5Z1F - chains A and B; structure by electron microscopy, 4.80 A resolution (low resolution: residue-level contacts below are approximate; hydrogen-bond / salt-bridge calls are withheld).

Chain A (and B):
Name: CSC1-like protein ERD4
Source organism: Arabidopsis thaliana
Notes: chain B of this document is another copy of the same molecule, construct and numbering; everything in this record applies to it too
UniProtKB: Q9C8G5 (CSCLD_ARATH); residue numbers follow UniProt; this construct covers 1-724
Chain sequence (724 residues; row label = number of the first residue in the row):
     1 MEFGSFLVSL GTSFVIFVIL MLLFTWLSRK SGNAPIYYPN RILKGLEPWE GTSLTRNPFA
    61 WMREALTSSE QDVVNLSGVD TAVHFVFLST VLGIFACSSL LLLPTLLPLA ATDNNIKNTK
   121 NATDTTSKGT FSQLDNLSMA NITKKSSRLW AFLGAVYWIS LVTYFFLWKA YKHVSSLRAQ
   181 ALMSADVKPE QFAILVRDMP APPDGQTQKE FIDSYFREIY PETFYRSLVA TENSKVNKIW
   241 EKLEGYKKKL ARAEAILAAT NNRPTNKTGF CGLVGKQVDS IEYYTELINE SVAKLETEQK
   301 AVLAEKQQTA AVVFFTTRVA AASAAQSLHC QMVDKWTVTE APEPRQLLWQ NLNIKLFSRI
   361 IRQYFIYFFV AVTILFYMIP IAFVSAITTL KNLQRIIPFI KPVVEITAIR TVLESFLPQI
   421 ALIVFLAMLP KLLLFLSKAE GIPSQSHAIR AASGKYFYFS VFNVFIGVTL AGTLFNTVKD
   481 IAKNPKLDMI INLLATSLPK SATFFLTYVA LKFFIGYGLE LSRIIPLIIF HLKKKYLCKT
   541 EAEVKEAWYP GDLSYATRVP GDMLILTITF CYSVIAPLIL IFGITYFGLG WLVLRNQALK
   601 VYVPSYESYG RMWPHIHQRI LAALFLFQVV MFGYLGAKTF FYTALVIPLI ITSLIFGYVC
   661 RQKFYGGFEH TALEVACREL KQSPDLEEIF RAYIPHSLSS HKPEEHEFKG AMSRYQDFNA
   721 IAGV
Not modelled in the structure: 1-2, 110-137, 253-286, 389-409, 478-487, 697-724

How chain A and chain B interact:
Pairs across the interface (48; chain A residue first):
  S175(A) - M332(B)
  A179(A) - Q331(B)
  Y215(A) - E674(B)
  E218(A) - C677(B)
  I219(A) - L673(B)
  I219(A) - C677(B)
  S323(A) - S323(B)
  Q326(A) - S327(B)
  S327(A) - Q326(B)
  S327(A) - L673(B)
  L328(A) - G666(B)
  L328(A) - H670(B)
  L328(A) - T671(B)
  L328(A) - L673(B)
  H329(A) - A672(B)
  H329(A) - L673(B)
  H329(A) - E674(B)
  C330(A) - A672(B)
  C330(A) - E674(B)
  Q331(A) - A672(B)
  M332(A) - S175(B)
  M332(A) - F664(B)
  V333(A) - K663(B)
  V333(A) - G667(B)
  D334(A) - K663(B)
  I360(A) - V659(B)
  I655(A) - Y364(B)
  V659(A) - I360(B)
  K663(A) - V333(B)
  F664(A) - M332(B)
  G666(A) - L328(B)
  G667(A) - V333(B)
  H670(A) - L328(B)
  T671(A) - L328(B)
  A672(A) - L328(B)
  A672(A) - H329(B)
  A672(A) - C330(B)
  A672(A) - Q331(B)
  L673(A) - I219(B)
  L673(A) - S327(B)
  L673(A) - L328(B)
  L673(A) - H329(B)
  E674(A) - Y215(B)
  E674(A) - H329(B)
  E674(A) - C330(B)
  V675(A) - Q331(B)
  C677(A) - E218(B)
  C677(A) - I219(B)
Other interface residues (no listed pair), chain A (33 interface residues in all): A324, W336, Y364, R661
Other interface residues (no listed pair), chain B (33 interface residues in all): A179, A324, D334, W336, I655, R661, V675

Summary:
Chain A and chain B each contribute 33 residues to their interface.
Chain A and chain B are both CSC1-like protein ERD4 (Arabidopsis thaliana); the structure, Structure of
atOSCA3.1 channel, was determined by electron microscopy together with 6JPF from the same study.
